PDB entry 3JA8 | electron microscopy, 3.80 A resolution | chains 4 and 7 of the 6 polymer chains in the assembly

# Chain 4
Name: Minichromosome Maintenance 4
From: Saccharomyces cerevisiae S288c
Notes: EC 3.6.4.12
UniProtKB: P30665 (MCM4_YEAST); residues 1-933 here = UniProt positions 1-933
Amino-acid sequence (933 residues; row label = number of the first residue in the row):
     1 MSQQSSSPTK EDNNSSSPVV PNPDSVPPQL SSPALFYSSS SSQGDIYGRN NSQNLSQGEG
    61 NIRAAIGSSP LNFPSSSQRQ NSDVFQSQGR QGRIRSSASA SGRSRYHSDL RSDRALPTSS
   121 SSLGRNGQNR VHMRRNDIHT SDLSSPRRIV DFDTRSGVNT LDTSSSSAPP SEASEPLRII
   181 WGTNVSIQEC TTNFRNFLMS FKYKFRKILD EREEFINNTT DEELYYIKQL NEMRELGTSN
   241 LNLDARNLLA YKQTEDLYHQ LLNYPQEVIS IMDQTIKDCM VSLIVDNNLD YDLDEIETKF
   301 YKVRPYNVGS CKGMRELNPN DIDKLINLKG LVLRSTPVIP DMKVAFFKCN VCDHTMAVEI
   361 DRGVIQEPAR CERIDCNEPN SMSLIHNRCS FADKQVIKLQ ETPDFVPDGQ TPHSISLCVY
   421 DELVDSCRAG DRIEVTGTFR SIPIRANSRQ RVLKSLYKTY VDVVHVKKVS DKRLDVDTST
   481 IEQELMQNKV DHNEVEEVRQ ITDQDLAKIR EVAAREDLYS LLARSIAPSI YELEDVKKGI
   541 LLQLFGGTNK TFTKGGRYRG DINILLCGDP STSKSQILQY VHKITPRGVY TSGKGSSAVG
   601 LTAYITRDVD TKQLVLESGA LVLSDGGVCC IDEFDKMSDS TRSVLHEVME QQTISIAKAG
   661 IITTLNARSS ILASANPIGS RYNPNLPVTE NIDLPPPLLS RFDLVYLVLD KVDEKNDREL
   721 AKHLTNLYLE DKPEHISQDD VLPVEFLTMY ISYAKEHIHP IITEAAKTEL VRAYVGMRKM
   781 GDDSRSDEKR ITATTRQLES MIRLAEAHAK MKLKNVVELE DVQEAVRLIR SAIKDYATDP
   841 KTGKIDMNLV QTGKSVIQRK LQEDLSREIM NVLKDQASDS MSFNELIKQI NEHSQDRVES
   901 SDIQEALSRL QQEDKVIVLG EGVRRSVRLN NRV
Unresolved in the structure: 1-176, 213-220, 468, 780-792, 839-933
Ligand contacts:
  - ADP (adenosine-5'-diphosphate), molecule 1: Ser529, Ile530, Tyr531, Leu533, Asp569, Pro570, Ser571, Thr572, Ser573, Lys574, Ser575, Gln576, Leu720, His723, Leu724
  - ADP, molecule 2: Glu650, Arg701, Thr795, Arg796, Glu799
UniProt features mapped onto this chain:
  - motif: Ser700 to Asp703 (Arginine finger)
  - binding site (ATP): Gly568 to Ser575
  - modified residue (Phosphoserine): Ser52, Ser56, Ser69
  - mutagenesis: Lys574 (K574A: Loss of MCM2-7 complex helicase activity)

# Chain 7
Name: Minichromosome Maintenance 7
From: Saccharomyces cerevisiae S288c
Notes: EC 3.6.4.12
UniProtKB: P38132 (MCM7_YEAST); residues 1-845 here = UniProt positions 1-845
Amino-acid sequence (845 residues; numbered 1 to 845; the number before each row is that of its first residue):
     1 MSAALPSIQL PVDYNNLFNE ITDFLVTFKQ DTLSSDATRN ENEDENLDAE NIEQHLLEKG
    61 PKYMAMLQKV ANRELNSVII DLDDILQYQN EKFLQGTQAD DLVSAIQQNA NHFTELFCRA
   121 IDNNMPLPTK EIDYKDDVLD VILNQRRLRN ERMLSDRTNE IRSENLMDTT MDPPSSMNDA
   181 LREVVEDETE LFPPNLTRRY FLYFKPLSQN CARRYRKKAI SSKPLSVRQI KGDFLGQLIT
   241 VRGIITRVSD VKPAVEVIAY TCDQCGYEVF QEVNSRTFTP LSECTSEECS QNQTKGQLFM
   301 STRASKFSAF QECKIQELSQ QVPVGHIPRS LNIHVNGTLV RSLSPGDIVD VTGIFLPAPY
   361 TGFKALKAGL LTETYLEAQF VRQHKKKFAS FSLTSDVEER VMELITSGDV YNRLAKSIAP
   421 EIYGNLDVKK ALLLLLVGGV DKRVGDGMKI RGDINVCLMG DPGVAKSQLL KAICKISPRG
   481 VYTTGKGSSG VGLTAAVMKD PVTDEMILEG GALVLADNGI CCIDEFDKMD ESDRTAIHEV
   541 MEQQTISISK AGINTTLNAR TSILAAANPL YGRYNPRLSP LDNINLPAAL LSRFDILFLM
   601 LDIPSRDDDE KLAEHVTYVH MHNKQPDLDF TPVEPSKMRE YIAYAKTKRP VMSEAVNDYV
   661 VQAYIRLRQD SKREMDSKFS FGQATPRTLL GIIRLSQALA KLRLADMVDI DDVEEALRLV
   721 RVSKESLYQE TNKSKEDESP TTKIFTIIKK MLQETGKNTL SYENIVKTVR LRGFTMLQLS
   781 NCIQEYSYLN VWHLINEGNT LKFVDDGTMD TDQEDSLVST PKLAPQTTAS ANVSAQDSDI
   841 DLQDA
Unresolved in the structure: 32-58, 167-176, 217-219, 730-845
Ligand contacts:
  - ADP (adenosine-5'-diphosphate), molecule 1: Glu421, Ile422, Tyr423, Gly424, Pro462, Gly463, Val464, Ala465, Lys466, Ser467, Gln468, Leu612, Val616
  - ADP, molecule 2: Ile450, Arg593, Pro686, Arg687
UniProt features mapped onto this chain:
  - motif: Ser592 to Asp595 (Arginine finger)
  - binding site (ATP): Tyr423, Gly463, Ala465, Lys466, Ser467, Asn568, Arg593, Arg687
  - modified residue: Thr811 (Phosphothreonine), Ser819 (Phosphoserine), Ser838 (Phosphoserine)
  - mutagenesis: Lys466 (K466A: Loss of MCM2-7 complex helicase activity)

# Interface between chain 4 and chain 7
Residue-residue contacts (118; chain 4 residue first):
  Ile179(4) - Gln145(7)
  Trp181(4) - Gln145(7)
  Gly182(4) - Val141(7)
  Gly182(4) - Gln145(7)
  Asn184(4) - Val141(7)
  Asp256(4) - Tyr134(7)
  His259(4) - Lys135(7)  hydrogen bond
  Asn263(4) - Lys135(7)
  Tyr264(4) - Val138(7)
  Tyr264(4) - Val141(7)
  Tyr264(4) - Arg303(7)
  Arg315(4) - Asp250(7)  salt bridge
  Arg315(4) - Val251(7)
  Arg315(4) - Arg341(7)  hydrogen bond (backbone-side chain)
  Glu316(4) - Arg341(7)  hydrogen bond (backbone-side chain)
  Leu317(4) - Arg341(7)  hydrogen bond (backbone-side chain)
  Asn318(4) - Arg341(7)
  Pro319(4) - Ala309(7)  hydrophobic
  Asp323(4) - Arg303(7)  salt bridge
  Lys324(4) - Val138(7)
  Arg362(4) - Asp263(7)  salt bridge
  Arg362(4) - Phe299(7)
  Gln400(4) - Thr555(7)
  Val406(4) - Asn558(7)
  Val406(4) - Arg560(7)  hydrogen bond (backbone-side chain)
  Pro407(4) - Arg560(7)
  Asp408(4) - Asp517(7)
  Asp408(4) - Asn558(7)
  Asp408(4) - Arg560(7)
  Thr411(4) - Leu508(7)
  Pro412(4) - Thr555(7)
  Pro412(4) - Leu557(7)
  His413(4) - Asp250(7)  salt bridge
  Ser441(4) - Phe307(7)
  Arg451(4) - Pro280(7)
  Val452(4) - Phe278(7)
  Leu453(4) - Thr277(7)
  Leu453(4) - Phe278(7)  hydrogen bond (backbone-backbone)
  Leu453(4) - Pro280(7)  hydrophobic
  Lys454(4) - Arg276(7)
  Lys454(4) - Thr277(7)
  Ser455(4) - Val255(7)
  Ser455(4) - Arg276(7)
  Ser455(4) - Phe278(7)
  Leu456(4) - Pro253(7)
  Leu456(4) - Phe310(7)  hydrophobic
  Leu456(4) - Val502(7)  hydrophobic
  Tyr457(4) - Lys252(7)
  Tyr457(4) - Pro253(7)  hydrogen bond (backbone-backbone)
  Tyr457(4) - Val255(7)  hydrophobic
  Tyr457(4) - Ile258(7)
  Tyr457(4) - Phe307(7)  hydrophobic
  Lys458(4) - Lys252(7)
  Thr459(4) - Pro253(7)
  Arg473(4) - Asp446(7)  hydrogen bond (side chain-backbone)
  Arg473(4) - Gly447(7)
  Pro528(4) - Asp446(7)
  Pro570(4) - Ser592(7)
  Ser571(4) - Thr685(7)
  Ser571(4) - Pro686(7)
  Ser571(4) - Arg687(7)
  Gln576(4) - Met448(7)
  Gln579(4) - Glu542(7)  hydrogen bond
  Lys583(4) - Gly447(7)
  Tyr590(4) - Ser547(7)  hydrogen bond (backbone-side chain)
  Thr591(4) - Ser549(7)
  Ser592(4) - Glu539(7)
  Ser592(4) - Ser547(7)
  Lys594(4) - Glu531(7)  salt bridge
  Lys594(4) - Thr535(7)
  Gly595(4) - Ser547(7)
  Gly595(4) - Ile548(7)
  Gly595(4) - Ser549(7)  hydrogen bond (backbone-backbone)
  Gly595(4) - Lys550(7)
  Ser597(4) - Lys550(7)
  Gly600(4) - Ser549(7)
  Gly600(4) - Ala551(7)
  Tyr604(4) - Ser549(7)  hydrogen bond (side chain-backbone)
  Tyr604(4) - Ala551(7)
  Tyr604(4) - Asn554(7)  hydrogen bond
  Val609(4) - Lys499(7)
  Val609(4) - Glu505(7)
  Val609(4) - Met506(7)  hydrophobic
  Ser618(4) - Asn554(7)
  Glu633(4) - His538(7)  salt bridge
  Lys636(4) - Thr535(7)
  Asn676(4) - His538(7)
  Ser680(4) - Ala589(7)  hydrogen bond (side chain-backbone)
  Arg681(4) - Gly682(7)
  Arg681(4) - Gln683(7)
  Asp710(4) - Lys672(7)  salt bridge
  Val712(4) - Lys672(7)
  Glu714(4) - Ile665(7)
  Glu714(4) - Gln669(7)
  Asp717(4) - Tyr664(7)
  Asp717(4) - Arg668(7)  salt bridge
  Arg718(4) - Val661(7)
  Arg718(4) - Ile665(7)
  Ala721(4) - Val661(7)  hydrophobic
  Ala721(4) - Tyr664(7)  hydrophobic
  Thr725(4) - Met652(7)
  Thr725(4) - Asn657(7)  hydrogen bond (backbone-side chain)
  Thr725(4) - Val661(7)
  Thr725(4) - Ile693(7)
  Asn726(4) - Asn657(7)
  Tyr728(4) - Val651(7)
  Tyr728(4) - Met652(7)
  Tyr728(4) - Ser653(7)
  Tyr728(4) - Glu654(7)  hydrogen bond (side chain-backbone)
  Tyr728(4) - Asn657(7)
  Leu729(4) - Val651(7)  hydrophobic
  Glu730(4) - Lys442(7)  hydrogen bond (backbone-side chain)
  Asp731(4) - Lys442(7)  hydrogen bond (backbone-side chain)
  Asp731(4) - Val651(7)
  Pro733(4) - Arg443(7)
  Pro733(4) - Val444(7)
  Pro733(4) - Gly445(7)
  Ile736(4) - Val444(7)
Also at the interface, not in a pair above, chain 4 (91 interface residues in all): Thr183, Asn320, Ile322, Gly409, Gln410, Ser529, Ile530, Asp569, Ser575, Tyr580, Gly593, Ser596, Leu601, Asp608, Asp610, Glu617, Gly619, Ala620, Asp632, Lys722, Leu727, Lys732
Also at the interface, not in a pair above, chain 7 (88 interface residues in all): Ile142, Arg146, Arg149, Ser249, Ala254, Thr279, Met300, Thr302, Ser308, Gln311, Arg479, Val514, Thr545, Gly552, Ile553, Thr556, Ala588, Val660, Leu689

# Summary
91 residues of chain 4 face 88 of chain 7 across their interface, with 18 hydrogen bonds and 8 salt bridges.
Among the polar pairs are Arg315(4)-Asp250(7), Asp323(4)-Arg303(7) and Arg362(4)-Asp263(7). One ADP molecule
is bound between chain 4 and chain 7. Chain 4 binds ADP.
Chain 4 is Minichromosome Maintenance 4 and chain 7 is Minichromosome Maintenance 7, both from Saccharomyces
cerevisiae S288c; the structure, Cryo-EM structure of the MCM2-7 double hexamer, was determined by electron
microscopy.
